PDB entry 6YWE | electron microscopy, 2.99 A resolution | chains OO and aa of the 84 polymer chains in the assembly

[Chain OO]
Protein: Related to ribosomal protein S15 (Mitochondrial)
From: Neurospora crassa
Reference sequence: Q8X067 (Q8X067_NEUCS); residue numbers follow UniProt; this construct covers 1-320
Sequence (320 residues; row label = number of the first residue in the row):
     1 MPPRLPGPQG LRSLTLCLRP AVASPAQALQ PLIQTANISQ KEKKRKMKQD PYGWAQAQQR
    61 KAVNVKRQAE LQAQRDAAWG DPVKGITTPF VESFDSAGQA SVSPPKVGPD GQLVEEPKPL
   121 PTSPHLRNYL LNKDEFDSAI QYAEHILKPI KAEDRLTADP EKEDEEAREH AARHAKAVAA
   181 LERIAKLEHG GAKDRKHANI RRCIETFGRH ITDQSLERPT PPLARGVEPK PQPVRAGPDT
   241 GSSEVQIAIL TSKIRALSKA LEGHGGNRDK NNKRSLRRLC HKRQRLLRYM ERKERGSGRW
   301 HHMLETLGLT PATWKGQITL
Disordered / not traced: 1-37, 107-113

[Chain aa]
Molecule: 16S rRNA
From: Neurospora crassa
Sequence (1864 nucleotides; each row starts with the number of its first residue):
     1 GAUGUAAUAA AAAAAAUUUU UUUUAAUUUU AUAUUACAUC AAUAAAAAUA GAUGAGUUUG
    61 GUGAUGGCUC UGAUUGAACA CUGUCCAAAU ACUUGACACA UGCUAAUCGA ACGUUUAAUU
   121 UUGGCCUAAG AAAGGGGUUU CAUCGUGGCU UAAGCUAAGG GGUUUAUUGU GGCUUAAGCU
   181 AAGGUUUAAU CUUUGACUUA AGCGGGUGUU UUAGGGGAAC UUGUGCCCCU AAAACCUCUU
   241 AAUUAAAAGU GGUGUACAGG UGAGUAUAAU AUUUUUUCGC UUAACUUAAA GUGAAGGCAA
   301 AUCCUUCAUA UUGCAAAAGG AUAUCUUAGG CACCUGUUGA AAGGGGCCUA CUUAUAUUAU
   361 AUCCGCUUUA AGAGGAUGAG AAAAGUUUCA GAGAUAGGUA GUUGUUAAGG UCAUGGCUUA
   421 ACAAGCCAAU AAUUCUCUUA GUCGAAGCUG AAAAGGCUGA UCGACCACAU UGGGAAUGAA
   481 AAAAUCCCAA GGCAAAUAGG UACAGCAGUG AGGAAUCUUG GUCAAUGGGC CCACGCCUGA
   541 ACUGGUAACU UGGAGGAAUG AGGGGUCAAC UUUGCAAAUG GAUGAGUGAU CGUUAGAAGA
   601 UCCUUAGUCC CCUGGUCUUC UUGACACAUG AGGUAUAUAC UUCUAGUCCA UAUUGGGGGG
   661 AGACUCCACG UCGAUUUAUC GAGUAAAAUU CUGUAUACAU AUUGAUAAUG ACAAUAUGUA
   721 CAUUUGUCUU GACUAAUUAC GUGCCAGCAG UCGCGGCAAU ACGUAAGAGA CUAGUGUUAA
   781 UCAUCAUAAA UAGGUUUAAA GGGUACUCAG ACGGAAAAAU UCGCCCAAAU AUAGGGGACA
   841 AUUUUUCUAG AGUUUUAUGU AAGAAGGUCG UACUCUAGAG UGGAGAGAUA AAAUUCUGUG
   901 AUACCUAGGG GACGGGUAAA GGCGAAGGCA AUCUUUUAUG UAAAAACUGA CGUCGAAGGA
   961 CGAAGGCAAA GGGAACAAAA AGGAUUAGAU ACCCCAGUAG UCUUUGCAGA CAAUUAUGAA
  1021 UGCCAUAGGU UAGAUUUUUA AUUUAGUCUA UAAAUGAAAG UGUAAGCAUU UCACCUCAAG
  1081 AGUAAGGCGG CAACGCAGGA ACUGAAAUCA CUAGACCGUU UCUGACACCA GCAAUGAAGU
  1141 AUGUUAUUUA AUUCGGUGAC CCACGAAAAA CCUUACCACA AUUUGAAUAU UAAUAAUAAU
  1201 GAUAUUAUUU UUUAUGCUUG AUAUGGCAAG CACUCAAUUU UCCCCUCCCC GUAGGUUUGC
  1261 CGCGGGGGGG GAGAAAAAAG AAAAAUAAUG GAUAAUAUAG UAAAUACCAU AUUCCAACUA
  1321 UAUUUAAUUA UUAAUACAAG UGUUGCACGG CUGUCUUCAG UUGAUGUUGC GAAACUGUGG
  1381 UUCGUUCCAU GGAAUUAACG UAAACCCUUG CUUUAUUUGU AAAUAUUAUA AAGCAGUUCA
  1441 CCUUUAUAUA GGAAAUGAUA AAAGGGAUCA AGACAAGUCA UCAUGGCCUA AAUAUUGUGG
  1501 GCUAUAGACG UGCCACAUUU UCCUAAACAA AGAGAUGCAA AAAUGUGAAU UUUAGCUAAU
  1561 CUCAAAAAAU AGGAUAAAAA UAUACAAGGA UUGUAGUCUG AAAUUCGACU GCAUGAAUAA
  1621 GAAAUUGCUA GUAAUCGUGA AUCACCAUGA CACGGUGAAU AUUCCCUCGG AUUGGUACUA
  1681 ACCACUCGUC ACAUGCUGAA AGGAGUGCGU GCAAUAAGUU UGCUUUUCUG UUAUAAGUAA
  1741 GUAGACAUAU AGGUUUAGAU GUUAUAAUAG GAUCCUUCGU AUGCGCGGCU CUGAUUAGUG
  1801 UUAAGUCGAA AUACGGUUCG UGUAGUGGAA GUUGCACGGG ACUUAUCAAU GUUGAACAAU
  1861 ACGA
Disordered / not traced: 1-47, 126-236, 327-358, 563-667, 1195-1328
Ion coordination: Mg2+ site 1: U93, G262; Mg2+ site 2 near C257 (its only coordinating residue here); K+ site 1: G262, G264, G441; Mg2+ site 3: A263, G264, G441; Mg2+ site 4: G293, G319; Mg2+ site 5: U402, C417; Mg2+ site 6 near A460 (its only coordinating residue here); Mg2+ site 7: C503, A504; Mg2+ site 8: C523, U526, G527; Mg2+ site 9 near A524 (its only coordinating residue here); Mg2+ site 10 near C534 (its only coordinating residue here); Mg2+ site 11: U694, A695, U696; 49 more Mg2+ sites not listed; 11 more K+ sites not listed

[Interface between chain OO and chain aa]
Residue-residue contacts (130):
  Ile38(OO) - U434(aa)  hydrogen bond to the phosphate
  Ser39(OO) - C435(aa)  hydrogen bond to the phosphate
  Gln40(OO) - U434(aa)  sugar contact
  Gln40(OO) - C435(aa)  hydrogen bond to the phosphate
  Lys43(OO) - U399(aa)  salt bridge to the phosphate
  Lys44(OO) - U1710(aa)  phosphate contact
  Lys44(OO) - G1711(aa)  salt bridge to the phosphate
  Lys48(OO) - U1777(aa)  sugar contact
  Lys48(OO) - C1778(aa)  phosphate contact
  Lys48(OO) - G1779(aa)  salt bridge to the phosphate
  Gln49(OO) - U1720(aa)  base contact
  Gln49(OO) - C1778(aa)  hydrogen bond to the sugar
  Pro51(OO) - U1777(aa)  sugar contact
  Ala57(OO) - A400(aa)  hydrogen bond to the sugar
  Ala57(OO) - G401(aa)  phosphate contact
  Arg60(OO) - G401(aa)  salt bridge to the phosphate
  Lys61(OO) - A400(aa)  base contact
  Asn64(OO) - A400(aa)  base contact
  Asn64(OO) - A424(aa)  hydrogen bond to the sugar
  Asn64(OO) - G425(aa)  base contact
  Val65(OO) - A400(aa)  base contact
  Arg67(OO) - A424(aa)  salt bridge to the phosphate
  Gln68(OO) - A424(aa)  hydrogen bond to the sugar
  Gln68(OO) - G425(aa)  phosphate contact
  Leu71(OO) - A424(aa)  sugar contact
  Leu71(OO) - G425(aa)  phosphate contact
  Arg75(OO) - G425(aa)  salt bridge to the phosphate
  Tyr129(OO) - U856(aa)  base contact
  Leu130(OO) - U855(aa)  phosphate contact
  Leu130(OO) - U856(aa)  base contact
  Gly191(OO) - U936(aa)  phosphate contact
  Ala192(OO) - U936(aa)  hydrogen bond to the phosphate
  Ala192(OO) - U937(aa)  phosphate contact
  Lys193(OO) - U856(aa)  hydrogen bond to the phosphate
  Lys193(OO) - A857(aa)  salt bridge to the phosphate
  His197(OO) - U855(aa)  salt bridge to the phosphate
  His197(OO) - U856(aa)  sugar contact
  His197(OO) - A857(aa)  phosphate contact
  Ile200(OO) - U854(aa)  phosphate contact
  Arg209(OO) - U948(aa)  hydrogen bond to the phosphate
  Arg209(OO) - G949(aa)  salt bridge to the phosphate
  Ala224(OO) - U844(aa)  phosphate contact
  Val227(OO) - U845(aa)  sugar contact
  Gln232(OO) - C847(aa)  phosphate contact
  Arg235(OO) - C947(aa)  phosphate contact
  Arg235(OO) - U948(aa)  salt bridge to the phosphate
  Ala236(OO) - A946(aa)  phosphate contact
  Ala236(OO) - C947(aa)  hydrogen bond to the phosphate
  Gly237(OO) - A946(aa)  hydrogen bond to the phosphate
  Gly237(OO) - C947(aa)  sugar contact
  Pro238(OO) - A946(aa)  sugar contact
  Pro238(OO) - C947(aa)  sugar contact
  Asp239(OO) - C947(aa)  hydrogen bond to the sugar
  Asp239(OO) - U948(aa)  sugar contact
  Thr240(OO) - U853(aa)  hydrogen bond to the sugar
  Thr240(OO) - U854(aa)  sugar contact
  Thr240(OO) - A946(aa)  base contact
  Thr240(OO) - C947(aa)  hydrogen bond to the sugar
  Gly241(OO) - G852(aa)  base contact
  Gly241(OO) - U853(aa)  base contact
  Gly241(OO) - C947(aa)  hydrogen bond to the sugar
  Gly241(OO) - U948(aa)  sugar contact
  Ser242(OO) - C947(aa)  sugar contact
  Ser242(OO) - U948(aa)  hydrogen bond to the sugar
  Gln246(OO) - G852(aa)  hydrogen bond to the sugar
  Gln246(OO) - U853(aa)  sugar contact
  Ile249(OO) - U853(aa)  sugar contact
  Lys253(OO) - U854(aa)  salt bridge to the phosphate
  Lys253(OO) - U939(aa)  salt bridge to the phosphate
  Ala256(OO) - U937(aa)  phosphate contact
  Leu257(OO) - U937(aa)  sugar contact
  Ala260(OO) - U936(aa)  sugar contact
  His264(OO) - A865(aa)  hydrogen bond to the phosphate
  His264(OO) - G866(aa)  salt bridge to the phosphate
  Gly265(OO) - A864(aa)  hydrogen bond to the sugar
  Gly265(OO) - A865(aa)  sugar contact
  Asn267(OO) - U1005(aa)  hydrogen bond to the phosphate
  Arg268(OO) - A864(aa)  phosphate contact
  Arg268(OO) - A865(aa)  salt bridge to the phosphate
  Arg268(OO) - G866(aa)  salt bridge to the phosphate
  Arg268(OO) - U1004(aa)  salt bridge to the phosphate
  Arg268(OO) - U1005(aa)  salt bridge to the phosphate
  Asp269(OO) - G863(aa)  hydrogen bond to the sugar
  Asp269(OO) - A864(aa)  sugar contact
  Lys270(OO) - C961(aa)  salt bridge to the phosphate
  Lys270(OO) - G962(aa)  phosphate contact
  Asn271(OO) - A862(aa)  hydrogen bond to the base
  Asn271(OO) - G863(aa)  hydrogen bond to the sugar
  Asn271(OO) - A925(aa)  base contact
  Asn271(OO) - A926(aa)  hydrogen bond to the base
  Asn271(OO) - G927(aa)  base contact
  Asn272(OO) - A862(aa)  hydrogen bond to the base
  Asn272(OO) - G863(aa)  hydrogen bond to the base
  Asn272(OO) - U937(aa)  hydrogen bond to the sugar
  Lys273(OO) - A960(aa)  hydrogen bond to the phosphate
  Lys273(OO) - C961(aa)  salt bridge to the phosphate
  Arg274(OO) - A805(aa)  phosphate contact
  Arg274(OO) - C806(aa)  salt bridge to the phosphate
  Arg274(OO) - A925(aa)  salt bridge to the phosphate
  Ser275(OO) - A938(aa)  sugar contact
  Arg277(OO) - C806(aa)  hydrogen bond to the base
  Arg277(OO) - G959(aa)  base contact
  Arg277(OO) - A960(aa)  hydrogen bond to the sugar
  Arg278(OO) - C806(aa)  salt bridge to the phosphate
  Arg278(OO) - A925(aa)  salt bridge to the phosphate
  Arg278(OO) - U939(aa)  hydrogen bond to the sugar
  Leu279(OO) - A938(aa)  phosphate contact
  Leu279(OO) - U939(aa)  phosphate contact
  His281(OO) - C806(aa)  hydrogen bond to the sugar
  His281(OO) - U807(aa)  sugar contact
  Lys282(OO) - G852(aa)  sugar contact
  Arg285(OO) - U807(aa)  salt bridge to the phosphate
  Arg285(OO) - C951(aa)  hydrogen bond to the sugar
  Arg285(OO) - G952(aa)  salt bridge to the phosphate
  Arg285(OO) - U953(aa)  salt bridge to the phosphate
  Arg288(OO) - C808(aa)  salt bridge to the phosphate
  Tyr289(OO) - G949(aa)  sugar contact
  Tyr289(OO) - A950(aa)  hydrogen bond to the phosphate
  Tyr289(OO) - C951(aa)  sugar contact
  Arg292(OO) - C951(aa)  salt bridge to the phosphate
  Lys293(OO) - A950(aa)  salt bridge to the phosphate
  Arg295(OO) - U845(aa)  salt bridge to the phosphate
  Gln317(OO) - U807(aa)  sugar contact
  Gln317(OO) - C808(aa)  sugar contact
  Gln317(OO) - A957(aa)  hydrogen bond to the base
  Gln317(OO) - G958(aa)  base contact
  Thr319(OO) - G958(aa)  base contact
  Thr319(OO) - G959(aa)  sugar contact
  Leu320(OO) - G959(aa)  hydrogen bond to the sugar
  Leu320(OO) - A960(aa)  sugar contact
Other interface residues (no listed pair), chain OO (77 interface residues in all): Lys41, Arg45, Arg195, Lys196, Ile204, Val234, Ser243, Gln284, Leu286, Gly316
Other interface residues (no listed pair), chain aa (60 interface residues in all): G398, G474, U846, G924, C1712, U1719

[Overview]
Chain OO and chain aa form an interface of 77 and 60 residues respectively; the contacts include 37 hydrogen
bonds and 30 salt bridges. Polar contacts include Asn271(OO)-A862(aa), Asn271(OO)-A926(aa) and
Asn272(OO)-A862(aa). U93(aa) and G262(aa) form the Mg2+ site 1.
Here chain OO is Related to ribosomal protein S15 (Mitochondrial) and chain aa is 16S rRNA, both from
Neurospora crassa. Entry 6YWE (The structure of the mitoribosome from Neurospora crassa in the P/E tRNA bound
state) was determined by electron microscopy, deposited together with 6YW5, 6YWS, 6YWV, 6YWX and 6YWY.
